PDB entry 9BGI | electron microscopy, 3.05 A resolution | chains D and B of the 6 polymer chains in the assembly

[Chain D]
Molecule: 40-1 DNA
Sequence (22 nucleotides; row label = number of the first residue in the row):
    12 CCGGTGTGAA GACCCACGCA TC
Not modelled in the structure: 26-33
Ion coordination: Mg2+ site 1: DC12 (shared with 1 residue of chain A; 1 residue of chain C)

[Chain B]
Name: SgraIR restriction enzyme
From: Streptomyces griseus
UniProtKB: Q9F6L0 (Q9F6L0_STRGR); numbering as in UniProt (aligned over 1-339)
Chain sequence (352 residues; row label = number of the first residue in the row):
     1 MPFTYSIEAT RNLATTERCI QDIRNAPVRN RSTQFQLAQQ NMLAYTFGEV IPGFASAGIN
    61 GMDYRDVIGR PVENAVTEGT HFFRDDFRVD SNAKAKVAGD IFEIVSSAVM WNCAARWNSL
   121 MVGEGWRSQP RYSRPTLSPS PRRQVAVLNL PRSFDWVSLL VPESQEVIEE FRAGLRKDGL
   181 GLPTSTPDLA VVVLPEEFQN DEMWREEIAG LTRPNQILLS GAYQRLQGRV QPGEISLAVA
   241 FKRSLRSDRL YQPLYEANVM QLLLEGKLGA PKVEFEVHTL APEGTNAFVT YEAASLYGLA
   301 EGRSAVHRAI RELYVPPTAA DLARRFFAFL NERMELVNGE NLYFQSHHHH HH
Not modelled in the structure: 1, 340-352
Differences from the reference sequence: conflict Asp63 (Asn in Q9F6L0); expression tag (340-352)
Ion coordination: Mg2+ site 1: Asp188 (shared with 1 residue of chain E; 1 residue of chain F); Mg2+ site 2: Asp188, Phe241 (shared with 1 residue of chain F)
Reported in the primary citation:
  - catalytic residues: Lys242

[How chain D and chain B interact]
Contacting residue pairs (26):
  DC12(D) with Asp248(B), hydrogen bond to the base
  DC13(D) with Asp248(B), base contact
  DG14(D) with Asn92(B), base contact
  DG15(D) with Asp90(B), phosphate contact; Asn92(B), hydrogen bond to the sugar; Lys96(B), base contact
  DT16(D) with Arg31(B), sugar contact; Thr33(B), hydrogen bond to the phosphate; Asp90(B), phosphate contact; Ala93(B), phosphate contact; Lys96(B), base contact
  DG17(D) with Arg31(B), hydrogen bond to the base; Gln36(B), phosphate contact; Leu37(B), hydrogen bond to the phosphate; Gln39(B), phosphate contact; Ala93(B), phosphate contact; Lys96(B), hydrogen bond to the sugar; Val97(B), sugar contact; Arg152(B), base contact
  DT18(D) with Gln36(B), phosphate contact; Ala38(B), phosphate contact; Gln39(B), hydrogen bond to the phosphate; Gln40(B), phosphate contact; Arg152(B), hydrogen bond to the base
  DG19(D) with Gln40(B), hydrogen bond to the phosphate; Arg152(B), hydrogen bond to the sugar
Interface residues without a listed pair, chain B (19 interface residues in all): Ser32, Phe35, Arg213, Arg246, Arg249

[Overview]
8 residues of chain D and 19 residues of chain B are in contact, with 10 hydrogen bonds. Polar pairs include
DC12(D)-Asp248(B), DG17(D)-Arg31(B) and DT18(D)-Arg152(B). Asp188(B) and Phe241(B) form the Mg2+ site 2. From
the paper: the catalytic residue Lys242(B).
Here chain D is 40-1 DNA and chain B is SgraIR restriction enzyme (Streptomyces griseus). Entry 9BGI
(Activated wild-type SgrAI endonuclease DNA-bound dimer with Mg2+ and cleaved primary site DNA) was determined
by electron microscopy, deposited together with 9BGJ.
